Entry 8TQO (electron microscopy, 3.10 A resolution); this record covers chains I and E of the 4 polymer chains in the assembly.

# Chain I
Protein: Translation initiation factor eIF-2B subunit gamma
From: Homo sapiens
UniProtKB: Q9NR50 (EI2BG_HUMAN); residue numbers follow UniProt; this construct covers 1-452
Chain sequence (452 residues; each row starts with the number of its first residue):
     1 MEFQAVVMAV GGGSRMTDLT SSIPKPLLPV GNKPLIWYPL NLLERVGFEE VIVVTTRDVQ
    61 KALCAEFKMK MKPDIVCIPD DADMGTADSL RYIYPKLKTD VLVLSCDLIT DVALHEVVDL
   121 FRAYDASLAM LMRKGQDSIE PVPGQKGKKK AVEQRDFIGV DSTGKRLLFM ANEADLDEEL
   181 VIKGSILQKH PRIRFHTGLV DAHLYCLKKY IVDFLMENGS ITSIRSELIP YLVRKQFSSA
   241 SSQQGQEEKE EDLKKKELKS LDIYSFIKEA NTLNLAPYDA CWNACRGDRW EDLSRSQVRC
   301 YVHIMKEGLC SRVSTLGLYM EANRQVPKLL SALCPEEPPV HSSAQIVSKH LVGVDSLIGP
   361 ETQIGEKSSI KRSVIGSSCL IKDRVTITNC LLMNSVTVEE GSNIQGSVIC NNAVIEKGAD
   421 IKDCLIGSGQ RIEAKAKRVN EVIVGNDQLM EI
Disordered / not traced: 11-16, 62-71, 137-154, 238-296, 445-452
Curated features (UniProtKB/Swiss-Prot):
  - modified residue: M1 (N-acetylmethionine), S260 (Phosphoserine)
  - natural variant: L27 (L27Q: In VWM3), G47 (G47E: In VWM3), A87 (A87V: In VWM3), R225 (R225Q: In VWM3), I346 (I346T: In VWM3)

# Chain E
Protein: Translation initiation factor eIF-2B subunit delta
From: Homo sapiens
UniProtKB: Q9UI10 (EI2BD_HUMAN); residue numbers follow UniProt; this construct covers 1-523
Chain sequence (523 residues; each row starts with the number of its first residue):
     1 MAAVAVAVRE DSGSGMKAEL PPGPGAVGRE MTKEEKLQLR KEKKQQKKKR KEEKGAEPET
    61 GSAVSAAQCQ VGPTRELPES GIQLGTPREK VPAGRSKAEL RAERRAKQEA ERALKQARKG
   121 EQGGPPPKAS PSTAGETPSG VKRLPEYPQV DDLLLRRLVK KPERQQVPTR KDYGSKVSLF
   181 SHLPQYSRQN SLTQFMSIPS SVIHPAMVRL GLQYSQGLVS GSNARCIALL RALQQVIQDY
   241 TTPPNEELSR DLVNKLKPYM SFLTQCRPLS ASMHNAIKFL NKEITSVGSS KREEEAKSEL
   301 RAAIDRYVQE KIVLAAQAIS RFAYQKISNG DVILVYGCSS LVSRILQEAW TEGRRFRVVV
   361 VDSRPWLEGR HTLRSLVHAG VPASYLLIPA ASYVLPEVSK VLLGAHALLA NGSVMSRVGT
   421 AQLALVARAH NVPVLVCCET YKFCERVQTD AFVSNELDDP DDLQCKRGEH VALANWQNHA
   481 SLRLLNLVYD VTPPELVDLV ITELGMIPCS SVPVVLRVKS SDQ
Disordered / not traced: 1-166, 518-523
Curated features (UniProtKB/Swiss-Prot):
  - region: R170 to L179 (May bind the chemical integrated stress response (ISR) inhibitor ISRIB)
  - modified residue: A2 (N-acetylalanine), S12 (Phosphoserine), T86 (Phosphothreonine), S130 (Phosphoserine)
  - natural variant: R209 (R209Q: In VWM4), A228 (A228V: In VWM4), L269 (L269R: In VWM4), R357 (R357Q: In VWM4), R374 (R374C: In VWM4), C465 (C465R: In VWM4), Y489 (Y489H: In VWM4)
What the authors report for this chain:
  - contacts within the chain: E445-R517 (salt bridge)
  - conformationally variable residues (side-chain flip): F443
  - mutagenesis - E445A: unchanged binding to FAM-ISRIB
  - mutagenesis - E445A: unchanged catalytic activity
  - mutagenesis - E445A: increased catalytic activity on eIF2-P
  - mutagenesis - E445A: increased binding to eIF2alpha-P
  - mutagenesis - F443A, L516A: decreased binding to FAM-ISRIB
  - mutagenesis - F443A, L516A: decreased catalytic activity
  - mutagenesis - E445A: unchanged binding to decamerization

# How chain I and chain E interact
Contacting residue pairs - 27 pairs, chain I then chain E:
  E2(I) with I198(E); P199(E); S200(E), hydrogen bond (side chain-backbone); P205(E)
  F3(I) with I198(E)
  V46(I) with M196(E); I198(E), hydrophobic
  G47(I) with S197(E); P199(E)
  F48(I) with I198(E), hydrophobic; P199(E)
  L114(I) with I198(E)
  H115(I) with I198(E)
  V118(I) with I198(E), hydrophobic
  D119(I) with T193(E), hydrogen bond; L212(E)
  F121(I) with R209(E)
  R122(I) with I198(E), hydrogen bond (side chain-backbone); S200(E); V208(E); R209(E); L212(E)
  A123(I) with Q213(E), hydrogen bond (backbone-side chain); Q216(E); L218(E)
  D125(I) with R209(E), salt bridge
  K208(I) with R209(E)
Also at the interface, not in a pair above, chain I (15 interface residues in all): Y124
Also at the interface, not in a pair above, chain E (14 interface residues in all): Q194

# Overview
Chain I and chain E form an interface of 15 and 14 residues respectively, with 4 hydrogen bonds and 1 salt
bridge. Polar pairs include D125(I)-R209(E), E2(I)-S200(E) and D119(I)-T193(E). From the paper: F443A and
L516A of chain E reduce binding to FAM-ISRIB; conformational variability at F443(E).
Here chain I is Translation initiation factor eIF-2B subunit gamma and chain E is Translation initiation
factor eIF-2B subunit delta, both from Homo sapiens. Entry 8TQO (Eukaryotic translation initiation factor 2B
tetramer) was determined by electron microscopy (same publication as 8TQZ).
